Entry 4PXB (X-ray diffraction, 1.90 A resolution); this record covers chains A and B.

# Chain A (and B)
Protein: Ureidoglycolate hydrolase
Source organism: Arabidopsis thaliana
Notes: EC 3.5.3.19; chain B of this document is another copy of the same molecule, construct and numbering; everything in this record applies to it too
UniProtKB: Q8VXY9 (UAH_ARATH); residue numbers follow UniProt; this construct covers 50-476
Amino-acid sequence (430 residues; numbered 47 to 476; the number before each row is that of its first residue):
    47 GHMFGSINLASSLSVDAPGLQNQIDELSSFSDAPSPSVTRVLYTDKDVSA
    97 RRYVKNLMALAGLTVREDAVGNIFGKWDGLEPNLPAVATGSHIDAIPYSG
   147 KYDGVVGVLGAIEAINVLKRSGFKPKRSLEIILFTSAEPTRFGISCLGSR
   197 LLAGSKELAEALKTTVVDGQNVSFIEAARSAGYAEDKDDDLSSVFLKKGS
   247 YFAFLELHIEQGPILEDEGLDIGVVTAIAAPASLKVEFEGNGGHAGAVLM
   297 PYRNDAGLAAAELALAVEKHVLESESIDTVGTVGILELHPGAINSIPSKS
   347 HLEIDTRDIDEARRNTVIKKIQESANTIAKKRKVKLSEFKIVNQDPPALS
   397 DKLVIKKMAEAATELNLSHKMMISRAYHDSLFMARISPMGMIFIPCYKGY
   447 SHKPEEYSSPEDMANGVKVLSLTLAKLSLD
Not modelled in the structure: 47-53
Differences from the reference sequence: expression tag (47-49); engineered mutation Ala-183 (Glu in Q8VXY9)
Curated features (UniProtKB/Swiss-Prot):
  - binding site (Mn(2+)): His-138, Asp-149, Glu-184, His-254, His-448
  - binding site (substrate): His-254 to Gln-257, His-290, Asn-340, Arg-353, Tyr-423, His-424, His-448
  - site: Arg-299 (Necessary for dimerization)
  - mutagenesis: His-138 (H138A: Impaired enzyme activity), Asp-149 (D149A/N: Impaired enzyme activity), Glu-184 (E184A: Impaired enzyme activity), His-254 (H254A: Impaired enzyme activity), Gln-257 (Q257A/E: Impaired enzyme activity; Q257N: Strongly reduced substrate affinity and enzyme activity), His-290 (H290A/N: Impaired enzyme activity; H290Q: Strongly reduced substrate affinity and enzyme activity), Asn-340 (N340A: Strongly reduced substrate affinity and abolished enzyme activity; N340D: Impaired enzyme activity), Asp-351 (D351A: Impaired enzyme activity), Arg-353 (R353A/K: Impaired enzyme activity), Tyr-423 (Y423A/G: Impaired enzyme activity; Y423F: Reduced substrate affinity and enzyme activity), His-424 (H424N: Reduced substrate affinity and enzyme activity), His-448 (H448A: Impaired enzyme activity)
Bound ions: Mn2+ site 1: His-138, Asp-149, His-254 (together with (2S)-(carbamoylamino)(hydroxy)ethanoic acid); Mn2+ site 2: Asp-149, Glu-184, His-448 (together with (2S)-(carbamoylamino)(hydroxy)ethanoic acid)
Residues lining bound ligands: (2S)-(carbamoylamino)(hydroxy)ethanoic acid (UGC): Asp-149, Glu-184, His-254, Gln-257, Arg-353, Ala-422, Tyr-423, His-424, His-448

# How chain A and chain B interact
Pairs across the interface (117; chain A residue first):
  Ile-142(A) / Asn-340(B)
  Ile-142(A) / Ser-341(B)
  Pro-143(A) / Pro-336(B)
  Tyr-144(A) / His-335(B)
  Glu-184(A) / Asn-340(B)  hydrogen bond
  Pro-185(A) / Ile-339(B)  hydrophobic
  Pro-185(A) / Asn-340(B)
  Gln-257(A) / His-290(B)
  Gln-257(A) / Ala-293(B)
  Ser-279(A) / Ile-339(B)
  Asn-287(A) / Lys-449(B)  hydrogen bond (backbone-side chain)
  Gly-288(A) / Lys-449(B)
  Gly-289(A) / Ser-447(B)
  Gly-289(A) / Lys-449(B)
  His-290(A) / Gln-257(B)
  His-290(A) / Arg-353(B)
  His-290(A) / Ala-422(B)
  His-290(A) / Ser-447(B)  hydrogen bond (backbone-backbone)
  His-290(A) / His-448(B)
  Ala-291(A) / Val-326(B)
  Ala-291(A) / Thr-328(B)
  Gly-292(A) / Val-326(B)
  Gly-292(A) / Arg-353(B)
  Gly-292(A) / Arg-421(B)
  Ala-293(A) / Gln-257(B)
  Ala-293(A) / Arg-421(B)
  Val-294(A) / Val-326(B)
  Leu-295(A) / Ile-323(B)
  Leu-295(A) / Arg-421(B)
  Met-296(A) / Glu-314(B)
  Met-296(A) / Val-317(B)  hydrophobic
  Met-296(A) / Leu-318(B)  hydrophobic
  Met-296(A) / Thr-325(B)
  Met-296(A) / Gly-327(B)
  Arg-299(A) / Val-326(B)
  Arg-299(A) / Gly-327(B)  hydrogen bond (side chain-backbone)
  Arg-299(A) / Thr-328(B)  hydrogen bond
  Leu-304(A) / Ala-310(B)
  Leu-304(A) / Glu-314(B)
  Ala-307(A) / Ala-307(B)
  Glu-308(A) / Leu-311(B)
  Ala-310(A) / Leu-304(B)
  Leu-311(A) / Glu-308(B)
  Leu-311(A) / Leu-311(B)  hydrophobic
  Leu-311(A) / Arg-378(B)
  Glu-314(A) / Leu-304(B)
  Glu-314(A) / Arg-378(B)  salt bridge
  Val-317(A) / Met-296(B)  hydrophobic
  Leu-318(A) / Met-296(B)  hydrophobic
  Ile-323(A) / Leu-295(B)
  Thr-325(A) / Met-296(B)
  Val-326(A) / Ala-291(B)
  Val-326(A) / Gly-292(B)
  Val-326(A) / Val-294(B)
  Val-326(A) / Arg-299(B)
  Gly-327(A) / Met-296(B)
  Gly-327(A) / Arg-299(B)  hydrogen bond (backbone-side chain)
  Thr-328(A) / Ala-291(B)
  Thr-328(A) / Arg-299(B)  hydrogen bond
  Val-329(A) / Leu-334(B)
  Val-329(A) / Pro-343(B)
  Gly-330(A) / Leu-334(B)
  Gly-330(A) / Gly-337(B)
  Gly-330(A) / Ala-338(B)
  Gly-330(A) / Ile-339(B)
  Gly-330(A) / Ser-341(B)
  Ile-331(A) / Gly-337(B)
  Ile-331(A) / Ala-338(B)
  Ile-331(A) / Ile-339(B)
  Leu-332(A) / Leu-332(B)
  Leu-332(A) / Leu-334(B)
  Leu-334(A) / Val-329(B)
  Leu-334(A) / Gly-330(B)
  Leu-334(A) / Leu-332(B)
  His-335(A) / Tyr-144(B)
  Pro-336(A) / Pro-143(B)
  Gly-337(A) / Gly-330(B)
  Gly-337(A) / Ile-331(B)
  Ala-338(A) / Gly-330(B)
  Ala-338(A) / Ile-331(B)
  Ile-339(A) / Pro-185(B)  hydrophobic
  Ile-339(A) / Ser-279(B)
  Ile-339(A) / Ile-331(B)
  Ile-339(A) / Glu-349(B)
  Ile-339(A) / Ile-350(B)
  Ile-339(A) / Asp-351(B)
  Asn-340(A) / Ile-142(B)
  Asn-340(A) / Glu-184(B)  hydrogen bond
  Asn-340(A) / Pro-185(B)
  Asn-340(A) / Arg-353(B)
  Asn-340(A) / Tyr-423(B)
  Asn-340(A) / His-448(B)  hydrogen bond (backbone-side chain)
  Ser-341(A) / Ile-142(B)
  Ser-341(A) / Gly-330(B)
  Ser-341(A) / His-448(B)
  Pro-343(A) / Val-329(B)
  Glu-349(A) / Ile-339(B)
  Ile-350(A) / Ile-339(B)
  Asp-351(A) / Ile-339(B)
  Arg-353(A) / His-290(B)
  Arg-353(A) / Gly-292(B)
  Arg-353(A) / Asn-340(B)
  Arg-378(A) / Leu-311(B)
  Arg-378(A) / Glu-314(B)  salt bridge
  Arg-421(A) / Gly-292(B)
  Arg-421(A) / Ala-293(B)
  Arg-421(A) / Leu-295(B)
  Ala-422(A) / His-290(B)
  Tyr-423(A) / Asn-340(B)
  Ser-447(A) / Gly-289(B)
  Ser-447(A) / His-290(B)  hydrogen bond (backbone-backbone)
  His-448(A) / His-290(B)
  His-448(A) / Asn-340(B)  hydrogen bond (side chain-backbone)
  His-448(A) / Ser-341(B)
  Lys-449(A) / Asn-287(B)  hydrogen bond (side chain-backbone)
  Lys-449(A) / Gly-288(B)  hydrogen bond (side chain-backbone)
  Lys-449(A) / Gly-289(B)
Also at the interface, not in a pair above, chain A (59 interface residues in all): Pro-297, Tyr-298, Asp-301, Ile-342
Also at the interface, not in a pair above, chain B (59 interface residues in all): Leu-280, Pro-297, Asp-301, Ile-342

# In short
The chain A/chain B interface involves 59 residues from each chain, with 13 hydrogen bonds and 2 salt bridges.
Among the polar pairs are Glu-314(A)/Arg-378(B), Glu-184(A)/Asn-340(B) and Asn-287(A)/Lys-449(B). Chain A
binds (2S)-(carbamoylamino)(hydroxy)ethanoic acid.
Chain A and chain B are both Ureidoglycolate hydrolase (Arabidopsis thaliana); the structure, The crystal
structure of AtUAH in complex with (S)-ureidoglycolate, was determined by X-ray diffraction, deposited
together with 4PXC and 4PXE.
